PDB entry 1VBH | X-ray diffraction, 2.30 A resolution | chain A

[Chain A]
Name: pyruvate, orthophosphate dikinase
Organism: Zea mays
Notes: EC 2.7.9.1
UniProtKB: P11155 (PPDK_MAIZE); residues 1-876 here correspond to UniProt positions 72-947 (UniProt number = residue number + 71)
Chain sequence (876 residues; row label = number of the first residue in the row):
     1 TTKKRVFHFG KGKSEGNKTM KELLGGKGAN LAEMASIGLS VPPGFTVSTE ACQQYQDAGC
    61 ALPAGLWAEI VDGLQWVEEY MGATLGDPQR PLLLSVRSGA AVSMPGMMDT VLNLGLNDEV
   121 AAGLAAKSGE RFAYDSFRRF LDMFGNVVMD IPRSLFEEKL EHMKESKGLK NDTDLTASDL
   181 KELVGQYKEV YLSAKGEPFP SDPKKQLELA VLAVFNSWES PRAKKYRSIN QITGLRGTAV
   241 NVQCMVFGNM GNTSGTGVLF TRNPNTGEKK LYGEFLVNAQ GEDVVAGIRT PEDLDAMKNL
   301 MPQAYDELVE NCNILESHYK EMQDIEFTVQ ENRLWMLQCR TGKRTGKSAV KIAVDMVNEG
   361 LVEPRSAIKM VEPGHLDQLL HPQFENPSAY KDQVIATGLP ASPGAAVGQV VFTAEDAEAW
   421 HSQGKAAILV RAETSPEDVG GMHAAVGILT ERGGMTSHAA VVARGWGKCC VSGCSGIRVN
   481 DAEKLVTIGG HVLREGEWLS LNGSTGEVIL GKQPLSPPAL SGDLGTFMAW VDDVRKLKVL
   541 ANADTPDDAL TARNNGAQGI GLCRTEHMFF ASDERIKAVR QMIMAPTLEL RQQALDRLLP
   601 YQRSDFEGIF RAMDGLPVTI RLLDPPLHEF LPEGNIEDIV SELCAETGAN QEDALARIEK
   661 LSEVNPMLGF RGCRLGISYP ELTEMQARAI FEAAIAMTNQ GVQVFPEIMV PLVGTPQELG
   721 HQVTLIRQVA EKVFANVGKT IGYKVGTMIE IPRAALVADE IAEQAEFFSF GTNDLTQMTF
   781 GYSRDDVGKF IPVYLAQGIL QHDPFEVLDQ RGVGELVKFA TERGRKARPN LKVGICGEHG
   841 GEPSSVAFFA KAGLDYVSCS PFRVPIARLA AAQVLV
Disordered / not traced: 1-2, 280-288, 452-454
UniProt features mapped onto this chain:
  - active site: His-458 (Tele-phosphohistidine intermediate), Cys-836 (Proton donor)
  - binding site (substrate): Arg-564, Arg-621, Glu-750, Gly-771, Thr-772, Asn-773, Asp-774
  - binding site (Mg(2+)): Glu-750, Asp-774
  - modified residue: Thr-238 (Phosphothreonine), Ser-435 (Phosphoserine), Thr-456 (Phosphothreonine), Ser-457 (Phosphoserine)
Metal / ion sites: Mg2+: Glu-750, Asp-774 (together with phosphoenolpyruvate)
Small-molecule neighbours: phosphoenolpyruvate (PEP): Leu-562, Arg-564, Arg-621, Asp-624, Arg-671, Met-748, Glu-750, Gly-771, Thr-772, Asn-773, Asp-774, Cys-836, Gly-837

[Overview]
Ligands of chain A: phosphoenolpyruvate. Glu-750 and Asp-774 form the Mg2+ site. Curated annotation (UniProt)
lists active-site residues His-458 and Cys-836, 7 substrate-binding residues and Mg2+-binding residues Glu-750
and Asp-774.
Chain A is pyruvate, orthophosphate dikinase (Zea mays); the structure, Pyruvate Phosphate Dikinase with bound
Mg-PEP from Maize, was determined by X-ray diffraction.
